3UQ2 - chains A and P of the 4 polymer chains in the assembly; structure by X-ray diffraction, 2.25 A resolution.

Chain A:
Name: DNA polymerase lambda
Source organism: Homo sapiens
Notes: EC 2.7.7.7, 4.2.99.-; fragment: Loop mutant of DNA polymerase lambda
Reference sequence: Q9UGP5 (DPOLL_HUMAN); numbering as in UniProt; present here: 242-464, 470-575
Chain sequence (329 residues; numbered 242 to 575; 5 numbers in that range are skipped by the numbering (no residue carries them; nothing is unmodelled there); the number before each row is that of its first residue):
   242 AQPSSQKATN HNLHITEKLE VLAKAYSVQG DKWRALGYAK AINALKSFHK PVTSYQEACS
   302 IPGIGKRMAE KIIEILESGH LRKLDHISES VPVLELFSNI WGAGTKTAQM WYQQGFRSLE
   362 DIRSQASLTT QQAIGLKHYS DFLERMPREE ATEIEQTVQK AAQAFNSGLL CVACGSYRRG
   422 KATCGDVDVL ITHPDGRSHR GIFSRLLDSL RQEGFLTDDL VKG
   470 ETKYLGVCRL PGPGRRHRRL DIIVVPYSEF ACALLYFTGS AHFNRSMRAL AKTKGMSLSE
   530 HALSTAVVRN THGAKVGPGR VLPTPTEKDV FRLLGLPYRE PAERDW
Not modelled in the structure: 242-252
Sequence notes: engineered mutation Ala543 (Cys in Q9UGP5)
Bound ions: Na+: Ser339, Ile341, Ala344 (shared with DA5(P) of chain P); Mg2+: Asp427, Asp429 (together with pyrophosphate) (shared with DA7(P) of chain P)
Ligand contacts: pyrophosphate (PPV): Arg386, Gly416, Ser417, Arg420, Lys422, Cys425, Gly426, Asp427, Asp429, Asp574
What the authors report for this chain:
  - binding site for the 7-nt DNA/RNA hybrid strand (chain P): Tyr505
  - catalytic residues: Asp427, Asp429, Asp490

Chain P:
Molecule: 7-nt DNA/RNA hybrid strand
Sequence (7 nucleotides; each row starts with the number of its first residue):
     1 CAGTACA
Bound ions: Na+: DA5 (shared with Ser339(A), Ile341(A), Ala344(A) of chain A); Mg2+: DA7 (together with pyrophosphate) (shared with Asp427(A), Asp429(A) of chain A)

Interface between chain A and chain P:
Contacting residue pairs (30; chain A residue first):
  Ile341(A) with DA5(P), phosphate contact
  Trp342(A) with DA5(P), hydrogen bond to the phosphate; C6(P), hydrogen bond to the phosphate
  Gly343(A) with DT4(P), sugar contact; DA5(P), hydrogen bond to the phosphate
  Ala344(A) with DT4(P), phosphate contact; DA5(P), phosphate contact
  Gly345(A) with DT4(P), hydrogen bond to the phosphate
  Thr346(A) with DT4(P), hydrogen bond to the phosphate
  Lys347(A) with DG3(P), phosphate contact; DT4(P), hydrogen bond to the phosphate
  Thr348(A) with DG3(P), phosphate contact; DT4(P), hydrogen bond to the phosphate
  Gly416(A) with DA7(P), phosphate contact
  Arg420(A) with DA7(P), hydrogen bond to the phosphate
  Asp427(A) with DA7(P), phosphate contact
  Asp429(A) with C6(P), phosphate contact; DA7(P), phosphate contact
  Leu474(A) with C6(P), phosphate contact
  Arg488(A) with C6(P), salt bridge to the phosphate
  Asp490(A) with C6(P), sugar contact; DA7(P), phosphate contact
  Tyr505(A) with C6(P), hydrogen bond to the base; DA7(P), sugar contact
  Phe506(A) with C6(P), sugar contact; DA7(P), sugar contact
  Thr507(A) with DA7(P), phosphate contact
  Gly508(A) with DA7(P), sugar contact
  Ala510(A) with DA7(P), base contact
  Asn513(A) with DA7(P), hydrogen bond to the base
Other interface residues (no listed pair), chain A (25 interface residues in all): Lys472, Ser509, Arg514, Arg517

In short:
The interface between chain A and chain P involves 25 residues on one side and 5 on the other, with 10
hydrogen bonds and 1 salt bridge. Polar pairs include Tyr505(A)-C6(P), Asn513(A)-DA7(P) and Trp342(A)-DA5(P).
From the paper: catalytic residues Asp427(A), Asp429(A) and Asp490(A); a binding site for the 7-nt DNA/RNA
hybrid strand (chain P) at Tyr505(A).
Chain A is DNA polymerase lambda (Homo sapiens) and chain P is a 7-nt DNA/RNA hybrid strand; the structure,
Crystal structure of the post-catalytic product complex of polymerase lambda with an rCMP inserted opposite a
..., was determined by X-ray diffraction together with 4FO6, 3UPQ and 3UQ0 from the same study.
